Entry 3X11 (X-ray diffraction, 2.15 A resolution); this record covers chains A and C of the 3 polymer chains in the assembly.

Chain A:
Name: HLA class I histocompatibility antigen, B-57 alpha chain
From: Homo sapiens
Notes: fragment: HLA-B*57:01 extracellular domain
UniProt: P18465 (1B57_HUMAN); residues 1-276 here correspond to UniProt positions 25-300 (UniProt number = residue number + 24)
Sequence (276 residues; numbered 1 to 276; the number before each row is that of its first residue):
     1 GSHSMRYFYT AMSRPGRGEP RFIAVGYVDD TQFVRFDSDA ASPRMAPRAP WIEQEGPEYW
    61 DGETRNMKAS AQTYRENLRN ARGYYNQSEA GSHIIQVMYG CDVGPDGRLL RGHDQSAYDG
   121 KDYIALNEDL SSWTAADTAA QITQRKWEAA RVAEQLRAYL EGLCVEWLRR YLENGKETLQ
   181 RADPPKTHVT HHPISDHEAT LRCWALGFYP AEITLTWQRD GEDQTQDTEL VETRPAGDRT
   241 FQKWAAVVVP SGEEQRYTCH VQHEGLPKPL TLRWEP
Construct notes: engineered mutation Asn80 (Ile104 in P18465), Arg82 (Leu106 in P18465), Gly83 (Arg107 in P18465)
Disulfides: Cys101-Cys164, Cys203-Cys259
What the authors report for this chain:
  - conformationally variable residues (side-chain flip): Glu76
  - mutagenesis - I80N: abolished signaling in response to KIR3DL1001
  - mutagenesis - N77S: unchanged signaling in response to KIR3DL1001

Chain C:
Name: Ig kappa chain C region
UniProt: P01834 (IGKC_HUMAN); residues 1-9 here correspond to UniProt positions 93-101 (UniProt number = residue number + 92)
Sequence (9 residues; row label = number of the first residue in the row):
     1 LSSPVTKSF

Interface between chain A and chain C:
Pairs across the interface (43; chain A residue first):
  Met5(A) with Leu1(C)
  Tyr7(A) with Leu1(C), hydrogen bond (side chain-backbone); Ser2(C), hydrogen bond (side chain-backbone)
  Tyr9(A) with Ser2(C)
  Tyr59(A) with Leu1(C), hydrophobic
  Glu63(A) with Leu1(C); Ser2(C), hydrogen bond
  Asn66(A) with Ser2(C), hydrogen bond; Ser3(C), hydrogen bond (side chain-backbone); Pro4(C)
  Met67(A) with Ser2(C)
  Thr73(A) with Thr6(C); Lys7(C); Ser8(C)
  Tyr74(A) with Lys7(C); Phe9(C), hydrophobic
  Asn77(A) with Lys7(C), hydrogen bond (side chain-backbone); Ser8(C); Phe9(C), hydrogen bond (side chain-backbone)
  Asn80(A) with Phe9(C), hydrogen bond (side chain-backbone)
  Tyr84(A) with Phe9(C), hydrogen bond (side chain-backbone)
  Ile95(A) with Phe9(C), hydrophobic
  Tyr99(A) with Ser2(C); Ser3(C), hydrogen bond (side chain-backbone)
  Asp114(A) with Lys7(C), salt bridge
  Tyr123(A) with Phe9(C), hydrophobic
  Trp133(A) with Lys7(C)
  Thr143(A) with Phe9(C), hydrogen bond (side chain-backbone)
  Lys146(A) with Phe9(C), hydrogen bond (side chain-backbone)
  Trp147(A) with Lys7(C); Ser8(C), hydrogen bond (side chain-backbone); Phe9(C), hydrophobic
  Val152(A) with Lys7(C)
  Gln155(A) with Val5(C)
  Leu156(A) with Ser3(C); Val5(C), hydrophobic; Lys7(C)
  Tyr159(A) with Leu1(C), hydrogen bond (side chain-backbone); Ser2(C); Ser3(C); Pro4(C)
  Trp167(A) with Leu1(C), hydrophobic
  Tyr171(A) with Leu1(C), hydrogen bond (side chain-backbone)
Also at the interface, not in a pair above, chain A (32 interface residues in all): Phe33, Met45, Glu76, Ala81, Ser116, Leu163

Summary:
Chain A and chain C form an interface of 32 and 9 residues respectively; the contacts include 15 hydrogen
bonds and 1 salt bridge. Polar contacts include Asp114(A)-Lys7(C), Tyr7(A)-Leu1(C) and Tyr7(A)-Ser2(C). From
the paper: I80N of chain A abolishes signaling in response to KIR3DL1001; conformational variability at
Glu76(A).
Here chain A is HLA class I histocompatibility antigen, B-57 alpha chain (Homo sapiens) and chain C is Ig
kappa chain C region. Entry 3X11 (Crystal structure of HLA-B*57:01.I80N.L82R.R83G) was determined by X-ray
diffraction, deposited together with 3X12, 3X13 and 3X14.
